Entry 7ASA (electron microscopy, 3.50 A resolution); this record covers chains 0 and 2 of the 5 polymer chains in the assembly.

Chain 0:
Name: Rqc2 homolog RqcH
Organism: Bacillus subtilis (strain 168)
UniProt: O34693 (RQCH_BACSU); numbering as in UniProt (aligned over 1-570)
Chain sequence (597 residues; each row starts with the number of its first residue):
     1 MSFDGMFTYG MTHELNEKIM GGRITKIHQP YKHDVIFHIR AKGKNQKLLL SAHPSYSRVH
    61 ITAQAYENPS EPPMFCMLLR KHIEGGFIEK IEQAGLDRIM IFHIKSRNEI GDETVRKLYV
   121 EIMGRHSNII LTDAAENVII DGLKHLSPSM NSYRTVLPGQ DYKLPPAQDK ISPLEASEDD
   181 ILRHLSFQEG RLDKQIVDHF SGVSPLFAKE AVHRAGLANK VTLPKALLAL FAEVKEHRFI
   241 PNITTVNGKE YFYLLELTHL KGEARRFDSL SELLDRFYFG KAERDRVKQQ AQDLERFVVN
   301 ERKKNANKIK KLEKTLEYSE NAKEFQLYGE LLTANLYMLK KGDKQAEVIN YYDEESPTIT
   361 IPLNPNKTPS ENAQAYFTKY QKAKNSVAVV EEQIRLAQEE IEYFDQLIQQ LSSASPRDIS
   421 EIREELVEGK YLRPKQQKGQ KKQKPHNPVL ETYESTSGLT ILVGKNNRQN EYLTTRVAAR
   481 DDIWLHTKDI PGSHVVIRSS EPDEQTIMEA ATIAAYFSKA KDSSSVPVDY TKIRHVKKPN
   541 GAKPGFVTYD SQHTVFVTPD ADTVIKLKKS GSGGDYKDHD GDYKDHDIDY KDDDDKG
Not modelled in the structure: 1, 174-178, 216-221, 352-354, 435-445, 540-542, 566-597
Differences from the reference sequence: expression tag (571-597)
Reported in the primary citation:
  - specificity-determining residues: Asp-97 to Arg-98, Glu-121 to Met-123 (proposed by the authors, not directly observed)

Chain 2:
Molecule: tRNA-Ala-1-1
Organism: Bacillus subtilis subsp. subtilis str. 168
Sequence (76 nucleotides; each row starts with the number of its first residue):
     1 GGGGCCUUAG CUCAGCUGGG AGAGCGCCUG CUUUGCACGC AGGAGGUCAG CGGUUCGAUC
    61 CCGCUAGGCU CCACCA
Not modelled in the structure: 1-7, 16-20, 47-76

How chain 0 and chain 2 interact:
Pairs across the interface (45; chain 0 residue first):
  Lys-32(0) / C40(2)  salt bridge to the phosphate
  His-33(0) / G39(2)  phosphate contact
  His-33(0) / C40(2)  salt bridge to the phosphate
  His-53(0) / C40(2)  hydrogen bond to the sugar
  Pro-54(0) / U32(2)  sugar contact
  Pro-54(0) / G39(2)  sugar contact
  Pro-54(0) / C40(2)  sugar contact
  Ser-55(0) / C31(2)  base contact
  Ser-55(0) / U32(2)  sugar contact
  Ser-55(0) / G39(2)  hydrogen bond to the base
  Tyr-56(0) / C31(2)  sugar contact
  Asp-97(0) / U34(2)  base contact
  Asp-97(0) / G35(2)  hydrogen bond to the base
  Arg-98(0) / U34(2)  hydrogen bond to the base
  Arg-98(0) / G35(2)  hydrogen bond to the base
  Met-123(0) / G35(2)  base contact
  Arg-125(0) / U32(2)  hydrogen bond to the base
  Arg-125(0) / U33(2)  hydrogen bond to the base
  Arg-125(0) / G39(2)  hydrogen bond to the base
  His-126(0) / G35(2)  sugar contact
  His-126(0) / C38(2)  base contact
  Ser-149(0) / A37(2)  hydrogen bond to the base
  Met-150(0) / A37(2)  phosphate contact
  Met-150(0) / C38(2)  sugar contact
  Asn-151(0) / A37(2)  hydrogen bond to the base
  Ser-152(0) / C36(2)  hydrogen bond to the sugar
  Ser-152(0) / C38(2)  base contact
  Tyr-153(0) / C36(2)  base contact
  Pro-166(0) / G35(2)  hydrogen bond to the base
  Gln-168(0) / U34(2)  hydrogen bond to the sugar
  Gln-168(0) / G35(2)  hydrogen bond to the base
  Val-197(0) / U34(2)  sugar contact
  Gly-202(0) / U34(2)  hydrogen bond to the base
  Val-203(0) / U34(2)  base contact
  Ser-204(0) / U34(2)  hydrogen bond to the base
  Pro-205(0) / U34(2)  phosphate contact
  Arg-286(0) / A41(2)  hydrogen bond to the phosphate
  Arg-286(0) / G42(2)  salt bridge to the phosphate
  Gln-289(0) / G30(2)  base contact
  Gln-289(0) / A41(2)  hydrogen bond to the sugar
  Gln-289(0) / G42(2)  sugar contact
  Gln-290(0) / G42(2)  hydrogen bond to the phosphate
  Gln-290(0) / G43(2)  hydrogen bond to the phosphate
  Asp-293(0) / G42(2)  hydrogen bond to the sugar
  Arg-296(0) / G30(2)  sugar contact
Other interface residues (no listed pair), chain 0 (35 interface residues in all): Ser-2, Asp-4, Gly-5, Lys-144, Leu-146, Asp-285, Gln-292
Other interface residues (no listed pair), chain 2 (15 interface residues in all): U29

In short:
35 residues of chain 0 face 15 of chain 2 across their interface; the contacts include 21 hydrogen bonds and 3
salt bridges. Polar contacts include Ser-55(0)/G39(2), Asp-97(0)/G35(2) and Arg-98(0)/U34(2). The paper
reports specificity determinants Asp-97(0) and Glu-121(0).
Here chain 0 is Rqc2 homolog RqcH (Bacillus subtilis (strain 168)) and chain 2 is tRNA-Ala-1-1 (Bacillus
subtilis subsp. subtilis str. 168). Entry 7ASA (Bacillus subtilis ribosome-associated quality control complex
state B, multibody refinement focussed on RqcH. Ribosomal 50S subunit ...) was determined by electron
microscopy.
